5M5X - chains B and S of the 17 polymer chains in the assembly; structure by electron microscopy, 4.00 A resolution.

Chain B:
Molecule: DNA-directed RNA polymerase I subunit RPA135
Organism: Saccharomyces cerevisiae
Notes: EC 2.7.7.6
UniProtKB: P22138 (RPA2_YEAST); residue numbers follow UniProt; this construct covers 1-1203
Amino-acid sequence (1203 residues; numbered 1 to 1203; the number before each row is that of its first residue):
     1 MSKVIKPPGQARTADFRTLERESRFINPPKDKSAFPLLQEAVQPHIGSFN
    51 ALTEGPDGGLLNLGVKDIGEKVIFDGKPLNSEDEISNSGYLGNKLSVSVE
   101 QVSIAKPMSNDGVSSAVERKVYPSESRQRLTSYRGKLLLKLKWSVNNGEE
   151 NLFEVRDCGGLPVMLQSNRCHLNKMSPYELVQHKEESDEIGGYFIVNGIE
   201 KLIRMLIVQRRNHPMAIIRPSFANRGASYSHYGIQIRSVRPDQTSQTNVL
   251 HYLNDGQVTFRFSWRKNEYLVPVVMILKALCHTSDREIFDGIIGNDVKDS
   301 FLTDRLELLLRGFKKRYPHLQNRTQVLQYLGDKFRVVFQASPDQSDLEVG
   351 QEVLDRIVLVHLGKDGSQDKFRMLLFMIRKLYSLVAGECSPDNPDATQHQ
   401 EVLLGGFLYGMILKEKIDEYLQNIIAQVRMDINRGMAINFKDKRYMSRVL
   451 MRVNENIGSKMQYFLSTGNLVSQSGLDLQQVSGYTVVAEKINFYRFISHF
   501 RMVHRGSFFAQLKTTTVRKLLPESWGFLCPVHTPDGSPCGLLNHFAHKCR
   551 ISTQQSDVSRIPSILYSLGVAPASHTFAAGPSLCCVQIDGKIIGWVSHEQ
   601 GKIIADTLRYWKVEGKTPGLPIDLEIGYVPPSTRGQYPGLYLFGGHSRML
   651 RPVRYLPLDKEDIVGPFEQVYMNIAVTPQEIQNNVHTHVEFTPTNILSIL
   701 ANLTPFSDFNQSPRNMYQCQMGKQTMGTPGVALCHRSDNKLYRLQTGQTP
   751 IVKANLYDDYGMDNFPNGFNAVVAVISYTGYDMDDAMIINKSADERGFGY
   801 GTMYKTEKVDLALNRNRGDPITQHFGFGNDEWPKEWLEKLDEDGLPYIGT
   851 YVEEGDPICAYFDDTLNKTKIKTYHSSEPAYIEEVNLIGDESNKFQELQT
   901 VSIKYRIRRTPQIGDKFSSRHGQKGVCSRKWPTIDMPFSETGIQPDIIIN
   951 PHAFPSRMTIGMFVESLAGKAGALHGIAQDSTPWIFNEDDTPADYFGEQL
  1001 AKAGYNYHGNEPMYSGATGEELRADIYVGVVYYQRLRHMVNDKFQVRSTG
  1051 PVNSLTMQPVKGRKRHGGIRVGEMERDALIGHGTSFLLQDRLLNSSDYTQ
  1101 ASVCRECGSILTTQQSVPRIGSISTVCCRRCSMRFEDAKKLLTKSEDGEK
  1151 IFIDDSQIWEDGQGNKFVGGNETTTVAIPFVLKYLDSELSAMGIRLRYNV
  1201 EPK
Unresolved in the structure: 1-12, 81-84, 112-116, 814-818, 1141-1147
Metal / ion sites: Zn2+: Cys-1104, Cys-1107, Cys-1128, Cys-1131
Curated features (UniProtKB/Swiss-Prot):
  - zinc finger: Cys-1104 to Cys-1131 (C4-type)
  - modified residue: Ser-2 (N-acetylserine), Ser-81 (Phosphoserine), Ser-1156 (Phosphoserine)
  - mutagenesis: Cys-1104 (C1104A: No effect; when associated with A-1107; A-1128 and A-1131), Cys-1107 (C1107A: Lethal. Abolishes recruitment of RPA1 to Pol I. No effect; when associated with A-1104; A-1128 and A-1131), Cys-1127 (C1127R: Responsible of suppression of RPA190-5 and RPA190-1 mutations), Cys-1128 (C1128A: No effect; when associated with A-1104; A-1107 and A-1131), Cys-1131 (C1131A: No effect; when associated with A-1104; A-1107 and A-1128)
From the paper describing this entry:
  - binding site for Template DNA: Arg-452
  - conformationally variable residues (loop rearrangement): Ile-218 to Tyr-232

Chain S:
Molecule: Non-template DNA
Sequence (38 nucleotides; numbered 1 to 38; the number before each row is that of its first residue):
     1 GGCAGTACTAGTAAACTAGTATTGAAAGTACTTGACTT
Unresolved in the structure: 14-23

How chain B and chain S interact:
Residue-residue contacts - 15 pairs, chain B then chain S:
  Arg-219(B) / DA25(S)  salt bridge to the phosphate
  Pro-220(B) / DA26(S)  phosphate contact
  Ser-221(B) / DA25(S)  hydrogen bond to the phosphate
  Ser-221(B) / DA26(S)  hydrogen bond to the phosphate
  Ser-263(B) / DG24(S)  phosphate contact
  Glu-268(B) / DG24(S)  phosphate contact
  Arg-444(B) / DG5(S)  phosphate contact
  Ser-447(B) / DT6(S)  phosphate contact
  Arg-448(B) / DG5(S)  salt bridge to the phosphate
  Met-451(B) / DT6(S)  phosphate contact
  Met-451(B) / DA7(S)  phosphate contact
  Leu-478(B) / DG24(S)  base contact
  Gln-479(B) / DG24(S)  base contact
  Phe-508(B) / DA25(S)  base contact
  Lys-513(B) / DA26(S)  base contact
Other interface residues (no listed pair), chain B (18 interface residues in all): Phe-222, Asn-224, Asp-477, Gln-511, Leu-512

In short:
Chain B and chain S form an interface of 18 and 6 residues respectively; the contacts include 2 hydrogen bonds
and 2 salt bridges. Among the polar pairs are Ser-221(B)/DA25(S), Ser-221(B)/DA26(S) and Arg-219(B)/DA25(S).
From UniProt: 5 mutagenesis sites on chain B. From the paper: a binding site for Template DNA at Arg-452(B);
conformational variability at Ile-218(B).
Here chain B is DNA-directed RNA polymerase I subunit RPA135 (Saccharomyces cerevisiae) and chain S is
Non-template DNA. Entry 5M5X (RNA Polymerase I elongation complex 1) was determined by electron microscopy
(same publication as 5M5Y, 5M64 and 5M5W).
